7QIT - chains F and G of the 8 polymer chains in the assembly; structure by X-ray diffraction, 1.99 A resolution.

# Chain F
Protein: Chymotrypsin A chain B
Organism: Bos taurus
UniProt: P00766 (CTRA_BOVIN); residues 16-146 here = UniProt positions 16-146
Sequence (131 residues; numbered 16 to 146; the number before each row is that of its first residue):
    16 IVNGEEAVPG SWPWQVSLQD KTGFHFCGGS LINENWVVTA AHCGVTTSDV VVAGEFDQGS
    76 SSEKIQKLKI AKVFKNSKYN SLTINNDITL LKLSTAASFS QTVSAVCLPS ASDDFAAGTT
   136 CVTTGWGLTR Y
Disulfide bonds: Cys42-Cys58

# Chain G
Protein: Chymotrypsin A chain C
Organism: Bos taurus
UniProt: P00766 (CTRA_BOVIN); residue numbers follow UniProt; this construct covers 149-245
Sequence (97 residues; row label = number of the first residue in the row):
   149 ANTPDRLQQA SLPLLSNTNC KKYWGTKIKD AMICAGASGV SSCMGDSGGP LVCKKNGAWT
   209 LVGIVSWGSS TCSTSTPGVY ARVTALVNWV QQTLAAN
Disulfide bonds: Cys168-Cys182, Cys191-Cys220
Reported in the primary citation:
  - specificity-determining residues: Ser189, Gly216, Gly226 (citing earlier work)

# Chain F / chain G interface
Residue-residue contacts (157):
  Ile16(F) - Gln156(G)
  Ile16(F) - Gln157(G)
  Ile16(F) - Ala158(G)  hydrophobic
  Ile16(F) - Ser189(G)
  Ile16(F) - Asp194(G)  hydrogen bond (backbone-side chain)
  Val17(F) - Val188(G)
  Val17(F) - Ser189(G)  hydrogen bond (backbone-backbone)
  Val17(F) - Thr222(G)
  Asn18(F) - Gly187(G)  hydrogen bond (side chain-backbone)
  Asn18(F) - Val188(G)
  Asn18(F) - Thr222(G)
  Gly19(F) - Gln157(G)
  Gly19(F) - Ala158(G)
  Glu20(F) - Gln156(G)
  Glu20(F) - Gln157(G)  hydrogen bond (backbone-backbone)
  Glu21(F) - Arg154(G)  salt bridge
  Glu21(F) - Leu155(G)
  Glu21(F) - Gln156(G)
  Ala22(F) - Leu155(G)  hydrogen bond (backbone-backbone)
  Ala22(F) - Gln157(G)
  Trp27(F) - Gln157(G)  hydrogen bond
  Trp27(F) - Trp207(G)  hydrophobic
  Trp29(F) - Val200(G)
  Trp29(F) - Trp207(G)  hydrophobic
  Gln30(F) - Leu155(G)
  Gln30(F) - Pro198(G)
  His40(F) - Gly193(G)  hydrogen bond (side chain-backbone)
  Cys42(F) - Ser195(G)
  Gly43(F) - Gly193(G)
  Gly43(F) - Ser195(G)  hydrogen bond (backbone-backbone)
  Gly43(F) - Gly196(G)
  Gly43(F) - Gly197(G)
  Gly44(F) - Gly196(G)
  Gly44(F) - Gly197(G)
  Ser45(F) - Pro198(G)
  Ser45(F) - Leu209(G)
  Ile47(F) - Leu242(G)  hydrophobic
  Asn48(F) - Leu242(G)
  Trp51(F) - Leu242(G)  hydrophobic
  Trp51(F) - Asn245(G)
  Val53(F) - Gly196(G)
  Val53(F) - Leu209(G)  hydrophobic
  Val53(F) - Ile212(G)  hydrophobic
  Thr54(F) - Gly196(G)
  Thr54(F) - Ile212(G)
  Ala55(F) - Gly196(G)
  Ala55(F) - Ile212(G)
  Ala55(F) - Val213(G)
  His57(F) - Ser195(G)  hydrogen bond
  His57(F) - Ser214(G)
  Cys58(F) - Ser195(G)
  Phe71(F) - Asp153(G)
  Phe71(F) - Arg154(G)
  Phe71(F) - Leu155(G)  hydrogen bond (backbone-backbone)
  Asp72(F) - Asp153(G)
  Asp72(F) - Arg154(G)  salt bridge
  Gln73(F) - Asp153(G)  hydrogen bond (backbone-backbone)
  Gly74(F) - Asp153(G)
  Phe89(F) - Trp237(G)
  Phe89(F) - Thr241(G)
  Phe89(F) - Asn245(G)
  Asn91(F) - Trp237(G)
  Thr98(F) - Met180(G)
  Ile99(F) - Met180(G)
  Ile99(F) - Ser214(G)
  Ile99(F) - Trp215(G)
  Asn100(F) - Lys177(G)
  Asn100(F) - Asp178(G)  hydrogen bond
  Asn100(F) - Ala179(G)  hydrogen bond (side chain-backbone)
  Asn100(F) - Met180(G)
  Asn101(F) - Ala179(G)
  Asn101(F) - Leu234(G)
  Asp102(F) - Ser214(G)  hydrogen bond
  Asp102(F) - Ala229(G)
  Ile103(F) - Ile212(G)  hydrophobic
  Ile103(F) - Leu234(G)  hydrophobic
  Ile103(F) - Trp237(G)  hydrophobic
  Ile103(F) - Val238(G)  hydrophobic
  Leu105(F) - Trp237(G)  hydrophobic
  Leu105(F) - Val238(G)  hydrophobic
  Leu105(F) - Thr241(G)
  Lys107(F) - Asn245(G)  hydrogen bond (side chain-backbone)
  Val121(F) - Val200(G)  hydrophobic
  Val121(F) - Trp207(G)
  Val121(F) - Leu209(G)
  Cys122(F) - Ala206(G)  hydrophobic
  Cys122(F) - Trp207(G)  hydrogen bond (backbone-backbone)
  Cys122(F) - Thr208(G)
  Cys122(F) - Leu209(G)  hydrogen bond (backbone-backbone)
  Leu123(F) - Thr208(G)
  Leu123(F) - Val238(G)  hydrophobic
  Pro124(F) - Thr208(G)
  Pro124(F) - Leu209(G)
  Pro124(F) - Val231(G)
  Pro124(F) - Thr232(G)
  Pro124(F) - Val235(G)
  Ser125(F) - Thr232(G)
  Ala126(F) - Thr232(G)
  Ala126(F) - Val235(G)
  Ala126(F) - Asn236(G)
  Asp128(F) - Lys203(G)  salt bridge
  Asp128(F) - Thr232(G)
  Phe130(F) - Leu162(G)  hydrophobic
  Phe130(F) - Lys203(G)
  Phe130(F) - Val210(G)  hydrophobic
  Ala131(F) - Leu162(G)
  Ala132(F) - Leu162(G)
  Ala132(F) - Ser164(G)
  Gly133(F) - Leu162(G)  hydrogen bond (backbone-backbone)
  Thr134(F) - Leu160(G)
  Thr134(F) - Pro161(G)
  Thr134(F) - Leu162(G)  hydrogen bond (backbone-backbone)
  Thr135(F) - Ser159(G)
  Thr135(F) - Leu160(G)
  Cys136(F) - Ala158(G)
  Cys136(F) - Ser159(G)
  Cys136(F) - Leu160(G)  hydrogen bond (backbone-backbone)
  Cys136(F) - Leu162(G)  hydrophobic
  Cys136(F) - Leu199(G)  hydrophobic
  Cys136(F) - Val200(G)
  Cys136(F) - Cys201(G)  disulfide
  Val137(F) - Ala158(G)
  Val137(F) - Ser159(G)
  Val137(F) - Leu160(G)  hydrophobic
  Val137(F) - Pro198(G)
  Val137(F) - Leu199(G)
  Val137(F) - Val200(G)  hydrogen bond (backbone-backbone)
  Val137(F) - Trp207(G)  hydrophobic
  Thr138(F) - Gln157(G)
  Thr138(F) - Ala158(G)  hydrogen bond (backbone-backbone)
  Thr138(F) - Leu160(G)
  Thr138(F) - Pro198(G)  hydrogen bond (side chain-backbone)
  Thr138(F) - Val213(G)
  Thr139(F) - Gln156(G)
  Thr139(F) - Gln157(G)
  Thr139(F) - Pro198(G)
  Gly140(F) - Leu155(G)
  Gly140(F) - Gln156(G)  hydrogen bond (backbone-backbone)
  Gly140(F) - Asp194(G)
  Trp141(F) - Thr151(G)
  Trp141(F) - Pro152(G)
  Trp141(F) - Asp153(G)  hydrogen bond (side chain-backbone)
  Trp141(F) - Arg154(G)
  Trp141(F) - Leu155(G)
  Trp141(F) - Asp194(G)
  Gly142(F) - Pro152(G)
  Gly142(F) - Met192(G)
  Gly142(F) - Gly193(G)
  Gly142(F) - Asp194(G)  hydrogen bond (backbone-side chain)
  Leu143(F) - Ala149(G)
  Leu143(F) - Asn150(G)
  Leu143(F) - Thr151(G)
  Leu143(F) - Cys191(G)
  Leu143(F) - Met192(G)  hydrogen bond (backbone-backbone)
  Thr144(F) - Pro152(G)
  Tyr146(F) - Ser218(G)
  Tyr146(F) - Thr219(G)
Other interface residues (no listed pair), chain F (66 interface residues in all): Val23, Phe41, Lys90, Thr104, Asp129, Arg145
Other interface residues (no listed pair), chain G (62 interface residues in all): Leu163, Ser190, Cys220, Tyr228, Gln239
Inter-chain disulfides: Cys136(F)-Cys201(G)

# Summary
66 residues of chain F face 62 of chain G across their interface, with 1 disulfide bond, 27 hydrogen bonds and
3 salt bridges. Polar pairs include Glu21(F)-Arg154(G), Asp72(F)-Arg154(G) and Asp128(F)-Lys203(G). The paper
reports specificity determinants Ser189(G), Gly216(G) and Gly226(G).
Chain F is Chymotrypsin A chain B and chain G is Chymotrypsin A chain C, both from Bos taurus; the structure,
CRYSTAL STRUCTURE OF THE P1 trifluoroethylglycine (TfeGly) BPTI MUTANT- BOVINE CHYMOTRYPSIN COMPLEX, was
determined by X-ray diffraction together with 7QIQ and 7QIS from the same study.
